PDB entry 7AQW | electron microscopy, 3.17 A resolution | chains M and m of the 13 polymer chains in the assembly

[Chain M]
Protein: NADH-ubiquinone oxidoreductase chain 4
From: Arabidopsis thaliana
Notes: EC 7.1.1.2
Reference sequence: B5TM93 (B5TM93_ARATH); residue numbers follow UniProt; this construct covers 1-495
Chain sequence (495 residues; numbered 1 to 495; the number before each row is that of its first residue):
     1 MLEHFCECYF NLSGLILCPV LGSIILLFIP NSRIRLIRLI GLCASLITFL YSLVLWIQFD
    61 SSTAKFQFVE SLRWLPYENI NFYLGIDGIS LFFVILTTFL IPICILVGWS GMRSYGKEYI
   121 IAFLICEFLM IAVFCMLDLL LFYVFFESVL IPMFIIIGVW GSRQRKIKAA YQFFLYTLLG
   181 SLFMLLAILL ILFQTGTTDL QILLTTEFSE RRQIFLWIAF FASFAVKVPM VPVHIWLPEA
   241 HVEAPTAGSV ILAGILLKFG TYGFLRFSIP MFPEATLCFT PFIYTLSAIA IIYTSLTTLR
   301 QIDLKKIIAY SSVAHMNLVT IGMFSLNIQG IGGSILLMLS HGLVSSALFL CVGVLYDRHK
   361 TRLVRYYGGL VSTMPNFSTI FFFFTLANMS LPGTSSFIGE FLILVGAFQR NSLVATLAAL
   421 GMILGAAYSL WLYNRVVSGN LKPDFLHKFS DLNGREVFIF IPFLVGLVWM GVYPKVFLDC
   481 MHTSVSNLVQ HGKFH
Unresolved in the structure: 1-270
Differences from the reference sequence: conflict Leu-326 (Pro in B5TM93)
Small-molecule neighbours:
  - phosphatidylcholine (PC7; (7S)-4-hydroxy-N,N,N-trimethyl-9-oxo-7-[(palmitoyloxy)methyl]-3,5,8-trioxa-4-phosphahexacosan-1-aminium 4-oxide): Val-371, Ser-372, Pro-375, Ser-378, Thr-379, Phe-382, Phe-383, Leu-386, Leu-391, Pro-392, Tyr-433
  - phosphatidylethanolamine (PTY): Ile-461, Pro-462, Leu-464, Val-465, Gly-466, Val-468, Trp-469, Val-472, Tyr-473, Lys-475, Val-476

[Chain m]
Protein: B15 -- 1 beta subcomplex subunit 4
From: Arabidopsis thaliana
Reference sequence: A0A178VZI4 (A0A178VZI4_ARATH); residue numbers follow UniProt; this construct covers 1-71
Chain sequence (71 residues; row label = number of the first residue in the row):
     1 MGGGMETNKN KFIEDWGSAR ENLEHNFRWT RRNFALIGIF GIALPIIVYK GIVKDFHMQD
    61 EDAGRPHRKF L
Unresolved in the structure: 1

[Chain M / chain m interface]
Residue-residue contacts (49; chain M residue first):
  Glu-274(M) / Arg-68(m)
  Leu-277(M) / Arg-68(m)
  Leu-277(M) / Phe-70(m)
  Cys-278(M) / Arg-68(m)  hydrogen bond
  Pro-281(M) / Tyr-49(m)  hydrophobic
  Pro-281(M) / Phe-56(m)  hydrophobic
  Pro-281(M) / Phe-70(m)  hydrophobic
  Phe-282(M) / Tyr-49(m)
  Thr-285(M) / Pro-45(m)
  Thr-285(M) / Val-48(m)
  Thr-285(M) / Tyr-49(m)
  Tyr-293(M) / Phe-40(m)  hydrogen bond (side chain-backbone)
  Tyr-293(M) / Leu-44(m)
  Arg-300(M) / Arg-20(m)  hydrogen bond (backbone-side chain)
  Gln-301(M) / Arg-20(m)
  Ile-302(M) / Trp-16(m)  hydrophobic
  Ile-302(M) / Gly-17(m)
  Ile-302(M) / Arg-20(m)
  Arg-358(M) / Met-5(m)
  His-359(M) / Met-5(m)
  Lys-360(M) / Lys-9(m)  hydrogen bond (backbone-side chain)
  Thr-361(M) / Thr-7(m)
  Leu-363(M) / Ile-13(m)  hydrophobic
  Leu-363(M) / Glu-14(m)
  Arg-365(M) / Ile-13(m)
  Tyr-366(M) / Asn-8(m)
  Tyr-366(M) / Lys-9(m)
  Tyr-366(M) / Asn-10(m)  hydrogen bond (side chain-backbone)
  Tyr-366(M) / Ile-13(m)  hydrophobic
  Tyr-366(M) / Glu-14(m)
  Arg-410(M) / Phe-56(m)
  Arg-410(M) / Gln-59(m)  hydrogen bond (backbone-side chain)
  Asn-411(M) / Ile-52(m)
  Asn-411(M) / Asp-55(m)
  Asn-411(M) / Phe-56(m)
  Asn-411(M) / Gln-59(m)
  Ser-412(M) / Asp-55(m)
  Asp-444(M) / Asn-8(m)
  Phe-445(M) / Thr-7(m)
  Phe-445(M) / Asn-8(m)  hydrogen bond (backbone-backbone)
  Phe-445(M) / Ile-13(m)  hydrophobic
  Leu-446(M) / Thr-7(m)
  His-447(M) / Gly-2(m)
  Lys-448(M) / Gly-2(m)
  Lys-448(M) / Gly-3(m)
  Lys-448(M) / Gly-4(m)
  Lys-448(M) / Met-5(m)
  Phe-449(M) / Met-5(m)
  Ser-450(M) / Met-5(m)
Interface residues without a listed pair, chain M (31 interface residues in all): Tyr-284, Ile-289, Leu-413, Leu-417
Interface residues without a listed pair, chain m (30 interface residues in all): Glu-6, Gly-41, Gly-51, Val-53, Lys-69, Leu-71

[In short]
Chain M and chain m form an interface of 31 and 30 residues respectively, with 7 hydrogen bonds. Among the
polar pairs are Cys-278(M)/Arg-68(m), Tyr-293(M)/Phe-40(m) and Arg-300(M)/Arg-20(m). Chain M binds
phosphatidylethanolamine and phosphatidylcholine.
Chain M is NADH-ubiquinone oxidoreductase chain 4 and chain m is B15 -- 1 beta subcomplex subunit 4, both from
Arabidopsis thaliana; the structure, Cryo-EM structure of Arabidopsis thaliana Complex-I (membrane tip), was
determined by electron microscopy (same publication as 7AQQ, 7AQR, 7AR7, 7AR8, 7AR9, 7ARB, 7ARC and 7ARD).
